2DYM - chains A and B; structure by X-ray diffraction, 2.20 A resolution.

# Chain A
Protein: Autophagy protein 5
From: Saccharomyces cerevisiae
Reference sequence: Q12380 (ATG5_YEAST); residue numbers follow UniProt; this construct covers 1-294
Amino-acid sequence (297 residues; each row starts with the number of its first residue; numbers below 1 keep their minus sign (Gly-2 is residue -2)):
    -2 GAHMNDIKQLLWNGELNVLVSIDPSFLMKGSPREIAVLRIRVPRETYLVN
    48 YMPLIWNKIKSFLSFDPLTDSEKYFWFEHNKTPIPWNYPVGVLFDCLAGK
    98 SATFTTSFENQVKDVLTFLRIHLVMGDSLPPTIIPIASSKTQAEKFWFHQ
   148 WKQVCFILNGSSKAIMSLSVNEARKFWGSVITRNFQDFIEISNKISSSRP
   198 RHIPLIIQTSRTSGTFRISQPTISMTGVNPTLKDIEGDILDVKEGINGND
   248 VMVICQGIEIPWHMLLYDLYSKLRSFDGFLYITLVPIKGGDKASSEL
Not modelled in the structure: -2, 24-30, 59-70, 97-100, 210-211, 241-246, 284-294
Construct notes: cloning artifact (-2 to 0)
UniProt features mapped onto this chain:
  - cross-link: Lys149 (Glycyl lysine isopeptide (Lys-Gly) (interchain with G-Cter in ATG12))
  - mutagenesis: Lys149 (K149R: Loss of conjugation)
Reported in the primary citation:
  - post-translational modification sites: Lys149 (citing earlier work)

# Chain B
Protein: Autophagy protein 16
From: Saccharomyces cerevisiae
Reference sequence: Q03818 (ATG16_YEAST); residues 1-46 here = UniProt positions 1-46
Amino-acid sequence (46 residues; numbered 1 to 46; the number before each row is that of its first residue):
     1 MGNFIITERKKAKEERSNPQTDSMDDLLIRRLTDRNDKEAHLNELF
Not modelled in the structure: 1-22
UniProt features mapped onto this chain:
  - mutagenesis: Arg35 (R35A: Impairs interaction with ATG5and autophagy), Phe46 (F46A: Impairs interaction with ATG5and autophagy)
Reported in the primary citation:
  - mutagenesis - D25A: unchanged binding to Autophagy protein 5 (chain A)
  - mutagenesis - R35A, F46A: abolished localization
  - mutagenesis - D25A: unchanged localization

# Interface between chain A and chain B
Contacting residue pairs (54):
  His0(A) with Asp25(B)
  Asp3(A) with Ile29(B)
  Ile4(A) with Asp25(B); Leu28(B), hydrophobic; Ile29(B), hydrophobic; Leu32(B), hydrophobic
  Leu7(A) with Ile29(B), hydrophobic; Arg35(B), hydrogen bond (backbone-side chain); Asn36(B), hydrogen bond (backbone-side chain)
  Leu8(A) with Arg35(B)
  Gly11(A) with Arg35(B); Asn36(B)
  Glu12(A) with Glu39(B)
  Leu13(A) with Glu39(B)
  Asn14(A) with Glu39(B), hydrogen bond (side chain-backbone); His41(B), hydrogen bond (side chain-backbone); Asn43(B); Phe46(B)
  Val15(A) with Phe46(B)
  Arg36(A) with Leu45(B), hydrogen bond (side chain-backbone); Phe46(B)
  Ile37(A) with Phe46(B)
  Arg38(A) with Glu39(B), hydrogen bond (side chain-backbone); Ala40(B); Asn43(B); Phe46(B)
  Arg41(A) with Arg35(B); Glu39(B), salt bridge
  Phe91(A) with Glu39(B)
  Thr103(A) with Lys38(B), hydrogen bond (backbone-side chain)
  Ser104(A) with Asp34(B)
  Phe105(A) with Asp34(B), hydrogen bond (backbone-side chain); Asp37(B); Lys38(B); His41(B)
  Gln108(A) with Lys38(B)
  Asp111(A) with His41(B), salt bridge
  Val112(A) with His41(B)
  Leu113(A) with His41(B); Leu42(B), hydrophobic; Phe46(B), hydrophobic
  Thr114(A) with Lys38(B); Glu39(B)
  Gln253(A) with Leu32(B); Arg35(B), hydrogen bond (backbone-side chain)
  Ile255(A) with Arg31(B); Leu32(B), hydrophobic
  Glu256(A) with Arg31(B), salt bridge
  Pro258(A) with Leu27(B), hydrophobic; Arg31(B)
  His260(A) with Met24(B)
  Met261(A) with Met24(B), hydrophobic; Leu28(B), hydrophobic
  Lys269(A) with Asp25(B), salt bridge
Other interface residues (no listed pair), chain A (37 interface residues in all): Asn10, Leu16, Phe101, Phe115, Gly254, Ile257, Leu270
Other interface residues (no listed pair), chain B (20 interface residues in all): Thr33
From the paper, about this interface:
  - interface residues, chain B: Phe46(B)
  - hot spots on chain B (mutagenesis) - R35A, F46A: abolished binding to Autophagy protein 5 (chain A)

# Summary
Chain A and chain B form an interface of 37 and 20 residues respectively; the contacts include 9 hydrogen
bonds and 4 salt bridges. Among the polar pairs are Arg41(A)-Glu39(B), Asp111(A)-His41(B) and
Glu256(A)-Arg31(B). From the paper: R35A and F46A of chain B abolish localization; the interface residue
Phe46(B).
Chain A is Autophagy protein 5 and chain B is Autophagy protein 16, both from Saccharomyces cerevisiae; the
structure, The crystal structure of Saccharomyces cerevisiae Atg5- Atg16(1-46) complex, was determined by
X-ray diffraction together with 2DYO from the same study.
